1UPT - chains B and D of the 4 polymer chains in the assembly; structure by X-ray diffraction, 1.70 A resolution.

Chain B (and D):
Protein: Golgi autoantigen, golgin subfamily A member 4
Organism: Homo sapiens
Notes: fragment: grip domain residues 2170-2228; chain D of this document is another copy of the same molecule, construct and numbering; everything in this record applies to it too
Reference sequence: Q13439 (GOA4_HUMAN); residue numbers follow UniProt; this construct covers 2170-2228
Chain sequence (60 residues; row label = number of the first residue in the row):
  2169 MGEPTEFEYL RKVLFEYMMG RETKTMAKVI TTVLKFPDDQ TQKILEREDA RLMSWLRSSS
Disordered / not traced: 2169-2170 (chain D: 2169, 2222-2228)
Modified positions: Mse2169 (selenomethionine); Mse2186, Mse2187, Mse2194, Mse2221 (selenomethionine; parent Met)
Construct notes: variant Ser2222 (Phe in Q13439), Trp2223 (Thr in Q13439), Leu2224 (Ser in Q13439), Arg2225 (Pro in Q13439), Ser2226 (Arg in Q13439), Ser2227 (Ser in Q13439), Ser2228 (Gly in Q13439)
UniProt features mapped onto this chain:
  - mutagenesis: Tyr2177 (Y2177A: Loss of localization at the Golgi apparatus. Loss of ARL1-binding; Y2177F: No effect on localization at the Golgi apparatus), Val2181 (V2181A: Abolishes Golgi localization), Phe2183 (F2183A: Abolishes Golgi localization), Tyr2185 (Y2185A: Loss of localization at the Golgi apparatus), Mse2186 (M2186A: Abolishes Golgi localization), Thr2193 (T2193A: Abolishes Golgi localization), Mse2194 (M2194A: Abolishes Golgi localization), Val2197 (V2197A: Abolishes Golgi localization), Ile2198 (I2198A: Abolishes Golgi localization), Leu2202 (L2202A: Abolishes Golgi localization), Phe2204 (F2204A: Abolishes Golgi localization), Ile2212 (I2212A: Abolishes Golgi localization)
From the paper describing this entry:
  - self-association interface (contacts with another copy of this molecule); pairs are residue here / residue on that copy: Arg2179-Leu2202, Tyr2185-Tyr2185, Tyr2185-Mse2186, Phe2175, Leu2178, Leu2182
  - mutagenesis - Y2177A, Y2185A: abolished localization (citing earlier work)
  - mutagenesis - Y2177F: unchanged localization (citing earlier work)
  - mutagenesis - W2223A: decreased localization

How chain B and chain D interact:
Residue-residue contacts (36):
  Glu2174(B) - Phe2175(D)
  Phe2175(B) - Glu2174(D)
  Phe2175(B) - Val2201(D)
  Phe2175(B) - Leu2202(D)  hydrophobic
  Arg2179(B) - Leu2202(D)  hydrogen bond (side chain-backbone)
  Arg2179(B) - Lys2203(D)
  Arg2179(B) - Phe2204(D)
  Leu2182(B) - Leu2182(D)  hydrophobic
  Leu2182(B) - Leu2202(D)  hydrophobic
  Leu2182(B) - Phe2204(D)  hydrophobic
  Phe2183(B) - Gln2208(D)
  Phe2183(B) - Ile2212(D)  hydrophobic
  Tyr2185(B) - Tyr2185(D)  hydrophobic
  Tyr2185(B) - Mse2186(D)
  Mse2186(B) - Tyr2185(D)
  Mse2186(B) - Ala2195(D)  hydrophobic
  Mse2186(B) - Ile2198(D)  hydrophobic
  Mse2186(B) - Ile2212(D)  hydrophobic
  Mse2186(B) - Arg2215(D)  hydrogen bond (backbone-side chain)
  Mse2187(B) - Lys2211(D)
  Mse2187(B) - Arg2215(D)
  Gly2188(B) - Arg2215(D)
  Ala2195(B) - Mse2186(D)  hydrophobic
  Ile2198(B) - Leu2182(D)  hydrophobic
  Val2201(B) - Phe2175(D)
  Leu2202(B) - Phe2175(D)  hydrophobic
  Leu2202(B) - Arg2179(D)  hydrogen bond (backbone-side chain)
  Leu2202(B) - Leu2182(D)  hydrophobic
  Phe2204(B) - Arg2179(D)
  Phe2204(B) - Leu2182(D)  hydrophobic
  Phe2204(B) - Phe2183(D)
  Gln2208(B) - Phe2183(D)
  Lys2211(B) - Mse2187(D)
  Ile2212(B) - Phe2183(D)  hydrophobic
  Ile2212(B) - Mse2186(D)  hydrophobic
  Arg2215(B) - Mse2187(D)  hydrogen bond (side chain-backbone)
Also at the interface, not in a pair above, chain B (22 interface residues in all): Pro2172, Leu2178, Thr2199, Lys2203
Also at the interface, not in a pair above, chain D (22 interface residues in all): Glu2171, Pro2172, Leu2178, Pro2205

Overview:
The chain B/chain D interface involves 22 residues from each chain; the contacts include 4 hydrogen bonds.
Among the polar pairs are Arg2179(B)-Leu2202(D), Mse2186(B)-Arg2215(D) and Arg2215(B)-Mse2187(D). From the
paper: Y2177A and Y2185A of chain B abolish localization; a self-association interface involving Phe2175(B),
Leu2178(B) and Arg2179(B) among others; 4 substitutions were tested in all.
Chain B and chain D are both Golgi autoantigen, golgin subfamily A member 4 (Homo sapiens); the structure,
Structure of a complex of the golgin-245 GRIP domain with Arl1, was determined by X-ray diffraction.
